Entry 7AT8 (electron microscopy, 4.40 A resolution (low resolution: residue-level contacts below are approximate; hydrogen-bond / salt-bridge calls are withheld)); this record covers chains D and T of the 12 polymer chains in the assembly.

# Chain D
Protein: Histone H3.2
Organism: Xenopus laevis
UniProtKB: P84233 (H32_XENLA); residues 1-135 here correspond to UniProt positions 2-136 (UniProt number = residue number + 1)
Sequence (135 residues; each row starts with the number of its first residue):
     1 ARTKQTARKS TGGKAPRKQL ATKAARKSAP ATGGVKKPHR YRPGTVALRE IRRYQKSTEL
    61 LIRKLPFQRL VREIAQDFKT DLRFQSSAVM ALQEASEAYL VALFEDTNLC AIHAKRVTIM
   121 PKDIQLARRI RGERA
Not modelled in the structure: 1-21, 135
Sequence notes: conflict Ala102 (Gly103 in P84233)
UniProt features mapped onto this chain:
  - modified residue: Arg2 (Asymmetric dimethylarginine), Thr3 (Phosphothreonine), Lys4 (Allysine), Gln5 (5-glutamyl dopamine), Thr6 (Phosphothreonine), Arg8 (Citrulline), Lys9 (N6,N6,N6-trimethyllysine), Ser10 (ADP-ribosylserine), Thr11 (Phosphothreonine), Lys14 (N6-(2-hydroxyisobutyryl)lysine), Arg17 (Asymmetric dimethylarginine), Lys18 (N6-(2-hydroxyisobutyryl)lysine), Lys23 (N6-(2-hydroxyisobutyryl)lysine), Arg26 (Citrulline), Lys27 (N6,N6,N6-trimethyllysine), Ser28 (ADP-ribosylserine), Lys36 (N6,N6,N6-trimethyllysine), Lys37 (N6-methyllysine), Tyr41 (Phosphotyrosine), Lys56 (N6,N6,N6-trimethyllysine) and 8 more in UniProt
  - lipidation: Cys110 (S-palmitoyl cysteine)

# Chain T
Molecule: Widom601 DNA plus linker
Organism: synthetic construct
Sequence (156 nucleotides; row label = number of the first residue in the row; numbers below 1 keep their minus sign (DT-78 is residue -78)):
   -78 TCATACTGGA GAATCCCGGT GCCGAGGCCG CTCAATTGGT CGTAGACAGC TCTAGCACCG
   -18 CTTAAACGCA CGTACGCGCT GTCCCCCGCG TTTTAACCGC CAAGGGGATT ACTCCCTAGT
    42 CTCCAGGCAC GTGTCAGATA TATATACATC CTGTAT

# Chain D / chain T interface
Residue-residue contacts (19; chain D residue first):
  Lys37(D) with DC71(T)
  Arg40(D) with DC71(T)
  Arg42(D) with DA-5(T); DT70(T)
  Thr45(D) with DA69(T); DT70(T)
  Arg63(D) with DA-14(T); DA-13(T)
  Arg72(D) with DC-23(T)
  Arg83(D) with DG-24(T); DC-23(T)
  Phe84(D) with DG-24(T); DC-23(T)
  Gln85(D) with DG-24(T)
  Ser86(D) with DG-24(T)
  Lys115(D) with DG-3(T)
  Arg116(D) with DG-3(T); DC-2(T)
  Val117(D) with DG-3(T)
Interface residues without a listed pair, chain D (20 interface residues in all): His39, Tyr41, Pro43, Gln68, Leu82, Thr118, Met120
Interface residues without a listed pair, chain T (11 interface residues in all): DC72

# Summary
20 residues of chain D face 11 of chain T across their interface.
Here chain D is Histone H3.2 (Xenopus laevis) and chain T is Widom601 DNA plus linker (synthetic construct).
Entry 7AT8 (Histone H3 recognition by nucleosome-bound PRC2 subunit EZH2) was determined by electron
microscopy.
